PDB entry 7W27 | X-ray diffraction, 1.49 A resolution | chains A and C of the 3 polymer chains in the assembly

Chain A:
Molecule: 13-nt DNA strand
Sequence (13 nucleotides; row label = number of the first residue in the row):
   715 GGACCCACGCAGC

Chain C:
Name: BEN domain-containing protein 3
Source organism: Homo sapiens
Reference sequence: Q5T5X7 (BEND3_HUMAN); residue numbers follow UniProt; this construct covers 715-825
Sequence (111 residues; each row starts with the number of its first residue):
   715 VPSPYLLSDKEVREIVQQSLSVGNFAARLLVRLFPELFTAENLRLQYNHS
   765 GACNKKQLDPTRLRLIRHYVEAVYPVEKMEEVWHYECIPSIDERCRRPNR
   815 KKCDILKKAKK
Modified / non-standard residues: Mse-793 (selenomethionine; parent Met)
What the authors report for this chain:
  - binding site for the 13-nt DNA strand (chain A): Asn-738, Arg-742, Arg-808, Arg-811, Arg-814, Lys-822
  - binding site for the 13-nt DNA strand: Asn-762, His-763, Ser-764, Ala-766, Cys-767, Lys-769, His-798, Asp-806, Glu-807, Arg-810, Pro-812, Lys-815, Lys-816, Cys-817
  - mutagenesis - E807V/R810L/R814L: abolished signaling in response to target enhancers

Interface between chain A and chain C:
Contacting residue pairs - 13 pairs, chain A then chain C:
  DG715(A) / Arg-814(C)  base contact
  DG715(A) / Lys-822(C)  hydrogen bond to the sugar
  DC718(A) / Arg-811(C)  sugar contact
  DC718(A) / Lys-815(C)  base contact
  DC719(A) / Leu-734(C)  sugar contact
  DC719(A) / Asn-738(C)  hydrogen bond to the phosphate
  DC719(A) / Arg-742(C)  salt bridge to the phosphate
  DC719(A) / Arg-808(C)  salt bridge to the phosphate
  DC719(A) / Arg-811(C)  salt bridge to the phosphate
  DC720(A) / Leu-734(C)  phosphate contact
  DC720(A) / Ser-735(C)  hydrogen bond to the phosphate
  DC720(A) / Asn-738(C)  phosphate contact
  DC720(A) / Glu-807(C)  hydrogen bond to the base
Other interface residues (no listed pair), chain A (7 interface residues in all): DA717, DA721, DC722
Other interface residues (no listed pair), chain C (14 interface residues in all): Gly-737, Ser-804, Arg-810, Asn-813

Summary:
7 residues of chain A face 14 of chain C across their interface, with 4 hydrogen bonds and 3 salt bridges.
Polar pairs include DC720(A)/Glu-807(C), DG715(A)/Lys-822(C) and DC719(A)/Asn-738(C). From the paper: a
binding site for the 13-nt DNA strand at Asn-762(C), His-763(C) and Ser-764(C) among others; E807V/R810L/R814L
of chain C abolish signaling in response to target enhancers.
Here chain A is a 13-nt DNA strand and chain C is BEN domain-containing protein 3 (Homo sapiens). Entry 7W27
(Crystal structure of BEND3-BEN4-DNA complex) was determined by X-ray diffraction.
